Entry 5LER (electron microscopy, 5.00 A resolution (low resolution: residue-level contacts below are approximate; hydrogen-bond / salt-bridge calls are withheld)); this record covers chains 1M and 1N of the 75 polymer chains in the assembly.

[Chain 1M (and 1N)]
Protein: Pilin
Organism: Escherichia coli
Notes: chain 1N of this document is another copy of the same molecule, construct and numbering; everything in this record applies to it too
UniProtKB: B1VC86 (PIL2_ECOLX); residues 6-70 here correspond to UniProt positions 57-121 (UniProt number = residue number + 51)
Chain sequence (65 residues; row label = number of the first residue in the row):
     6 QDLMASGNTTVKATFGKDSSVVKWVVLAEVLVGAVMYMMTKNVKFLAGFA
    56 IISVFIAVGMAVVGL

[How chain 1M and chain 1N interact]
Residue-residue contacts (28):
  Gln-6(1M) / Asn-13(1N)
  Gln-6(1M) / Thr-15(1N)
  Asp-7(1M) / Thr-15(1N)
  Leu-8(1M) / Ala-18(1N)
  Leu-8(1M) / Thr-19(1N)
  Leu-8(1M) / Ser-24(1N)
  Leu-8(1M) / Ser-25(1N)
  Met-9(1M) / Thr-19(1N)
  Ala-10(1M) / Thr-19(1N)
  Ala-10(1M) / Ser-25(1N)
  Ala-10(1M) / Val-26(1N)
  Val-16(1M) / Trp-29(1N)
  Phe-20(1M) / Leu-36(1N)
  Val-30(1M) / Met-43(1N)
  Ala-33(1M) / Met-43(1N)
  Glu-34(1M) / Lys-46(1N)
  Val-37(1M) / Lys-46(1N)
  Ile-57(1M) / Tyr-42(1N)
  Ile-57(1M) / Lys-46(1N)
  Phe-60(1M) / Leu-51(1N)
  Gly-64(1M) / Val-35(1N)
  Gly-64(1M) / Phe-54(1N)
  Met-65(1M) / Leu-32(1N)
  Val-67(1M) / Phe-54(1N)
  Val-68(1M) / Lys-28(1N)
  Val-68(1M) / Val-31(1N)
  Leu-70(1M) / Lys-28(1N)
  Leu-70(1M) / Leu-32(1N)
Interface residues without a listed pair, chain 1M (24 interface residues in all): Ser-11, Thr-14, Gly-53, Ile-61, Val-63, Gly-69
Interface residues without a listed pair, chain 1N (19 interface residues in all): Ala-39

[Summary]
24 residues of chain 1M face 19 of chain 1N across their interface.
Both chains are Pilin (Escherichia coli). Entry 5LER (Structure of the bacterial sex F pilus (13.2 Angstrom
rise)) was determined by electron microscopy, deposited together with 5LFB and 5LEG.
